7N0D - chains E and F of the 14 polymer chains in the assembly; structure by electron microscopy, 2.50 A resolution.

# Chain E
Name: Non-structural protein 10
Organism: Severe acute respiratory syndrome coronavirus 2
UniProtKB: P0DTD1 (R1AB_SARS2); residues 1-139 here correspond to UniProt positions 4254-4392 (UniProt number = residue number + 4253)
Amino-acid sequence (139 residues; row label = number of the first residue in the row):
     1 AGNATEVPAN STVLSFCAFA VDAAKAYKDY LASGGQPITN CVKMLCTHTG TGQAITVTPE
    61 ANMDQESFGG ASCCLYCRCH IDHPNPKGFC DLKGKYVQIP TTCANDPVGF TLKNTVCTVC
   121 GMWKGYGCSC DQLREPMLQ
Disordered / not traced: 132-139
UniProt features mapped onto this chain:
  - binding site (Zn(2+)): Cys-74, Cys-77, His-83, Cys-90, Cys-117, Cys-120, Cys-128, Cys-130
  - site: Gln-139 (Cleavage)
Ion coordination: Zn2+ site 1: Cys-74, Cys-77, His-83, Cys-90; Zn2+ site 2: Cys-117, Cys-120, Cys-128, Cys-130

# Chain F
Name: Proofreading exoribonuclease
Organism: Severe acute respiratory syndrome coronavirus 2
Notes: EC 3.1.13.-
UniProtKB: P0DTD1 (R1AB_SARS2); residues 1-527 here correspond to UniProt positions 5926-6452 (UniProt number = residue number + 5925)
Amino-acid sequence (527 residues; numbered 1 to 527; the number before each row is that of its first residue):
     1 AENVTGLFKD CSKVITGLHP TQAPTHLSVD TKFKTEGLCV DIPGIPKDMT YRRLISMMGF
    61 KMNYQVNGYP NMFITREEAI RHVRAWIGFD VEGCHATREA VGTNLPLQLG FSTGVNLVAV
   121 PTGYVDTPNN TDFSRVSAKP PPGDQFKHLI PLMYKGLPWN VVRIKIVQML SDTLKNLSDR
   181 VVFVLWAHGF ALTSMKYFVK IGPERTCCLC DRRATCFSTA SDTYACWHHS IGFDYVYNPF
   241 MIDVQQWGFT GNLQSNHDLY CQVHGNAHVA SCDAIMTRCL AVHECFVKRV DWTIEYPIIG
   301 DELKINAACR KVQHMVVKAA LLADKFPVLH DIGNPKAIKC VPQADVEWKF YDAQPCSDKA
   361 YKIEELFYSY ATHSDKFTDG VCLFWNCNVD RYPANSIVCR FDTRVLSNLN LPGCDGGSLY
   421 VNKHAFHTPA FDKSAFVNLK QLPFFYYSDS PCESHGKQVV SDIDYVPLKS ATCITRCNLG
   481 GAVCRHHANE YRLYLDAYNM MISAGFSLWV YKQFDTYNLW NTFTRLQ
Disordered / not traced: 1, 455-464, 524-527
Construct notes: engineered mutation Ala-191 (Glu6116 in P0DTD1)
UniProt features mapped onto this chain:
  - region: Cys-414 to Thr-428 (GpppA-binding)
  - active site: Asp-90, Glu-92, His-268, Asp-273
  - binding site (Mg(2+)): Asp-90, Glu-92, His-268, Asp-273
  - binding site (Zn(2+)): Cys-207, Cys-210, Cys-226, His-229, His-257, Cys-261, His-264, Cys-279, Cys-452, Cys-477, Cys-484, His-487
  - binding site (S-adenosyl-L-methionine): Asp-331 to Ala-337
  - site: Gln-527 (Cleavage)
Ion coordination: Mg2+ site 1: Asp-90, Glu-92, Asp-273 (shared with 1 residue of chain L); Mg2+ site 2: Asp-90 (shared with 1 residue of chain L); Zn2+ site 1: Cys-207, Cys-210, Cys-226, His-229; Zn2+ site 2: His-257, Cys-261, His-264, Cys-279; Zn2+ site 3: Cys-452, Cys-477, Cys-484, His-487
Ligand contacts: chapso (1N7): Ala-471, Asn-478, Leu-479, Tyr-517, Trp-520
Reported in the primary citation:
  - binding site for the 22-nt RNA strand: Glu-92, Gly-93, His-95, Phe-146, Trp-186, Gln-245
  - binding site for the 27-nt RNA strand: His-95, Asn-104
  - specificity-determining residues: His-95 (proposed by the authors, not directly observed)
  - specificity-determining residues: Pro-142
  - catalytic residues: His-268 (citing earlier work)
  - mutagenesis - E191A: abolished catalytic activity

# How chain E and chain F interact
Contacting residue pairs (105; chain E residue first):
  Ala-1(E) with Lys-9(F), hydrogen bond (backbone-side chain); Val-101(F); Gly-102(F)
  Gly-2(E) with Asp-10(F)
  Asn-3(E) with Lys-9(F); Asp-10(F), hydrogen bond (backbone-backbone)
  Ala-4(E) with Val-4(F), hydrophobic; Thr-5(F); Lys-9(F); Leu-27(F)
  Thr-5(E) with Phe-8(F), hydrogen bond (side chain-backbone); Asp-10(F); Thr-25(F), hydrogen bond (backbone-side chain); Leu-27(F); Ser-28(F), hydrogen bond
  Glu-6(E) with Val-4(F); Thr-5(F), hydrogen bond (backbone-backbone); Leu-7(F); Thr-25(F)
  Val-7(E) with Glu-2(F); Thr-5(F)
  Pro-8(E) with Asn-3(F); Val-4(F)
  Ser-11(E) with Thr-5(F), hydrogen bond; Lys-61(F)
  Thr-12(E) with Lys-61(F); Asn-63(F), hydrogen bond; Tyr-64(F)
  Leu-14(E) with Phe-8(F), hydrophobic
  Ser-15(E) with Leu-7(F); Phe-60(F); Lys-61(F), hydrogen bond (side chain-backbone); Met-62(F)
  Phe-16(E) with Tyr-64(F), hydrophobic; Val-66(F), hydrophobic; Tyr-69(F), hydrophobic; Ile-201(F), hydrophobic
  Ala-18(E) with Phe-60(F), hydrophobic; Lys-196(F)
  Phe-19(E) with Phe-60(F), hydrophobic; Met-62(F), hydrophobic; Leu-192(F); Met-195(F); Lys-196(F); Val-199(F); Lys-200(F); Ile-201(F), hydrogen bond (backbone-backbone)
  Ala-20(E) with Lys-200(F); Ile-201(F)
  Val-21(E) with Lys-200(F); Ile-201(F), hydrogen bond (backbone-backbone); Phe-217(F), hydrophobic; Tyr-224(F); Tyr-237(F), hydrophobic
  Lys-25(E) with Tyr-69(F)
  Ala-26(E) with Tyr-69(F)
  Asp-29(E) with Val-66(F); Tyr-69(F), hydrogen bond
  Ser-33(E) with Val-66(F); Asn-67(F)
  Asn-40(E) with Thr-25(F); His-26(F), hydrogen bond (backbone-backbone); Leu-27(F)
  Cys-41(E) with His-26(F)
  Val-42(E) with Pro-20(F); Thr-25(F); His-26(F); Val-29(F), hydrophobic
  Lys-43(E) with Leu-38(F); Cys-39(F), hydrogen bond (backbone-backbone)
  Met-44(E) with Pro-20(F), hydrophobic; Cys-39(F)
  Leu-45(E) with Leu-38(F), hydrophobic; Cys-39(F), hydrogen bond (backbone-backbone)
  Pro-59(E) with Asp-41(F)
  Gly-69(E) with Pro-20(F)
  Ala-71(E) with Gln-22(F)
  Ser-72(E) with Ala-23(F); Pro-24(F), hydrogen bond (side chain-backbone)
  Cys-77(E) with Pro-24(F)
  Arg-78(E) with Phe-8(F); Pro-24(F), hydrogen bond (side chain-backbone); Thr-25(F)
  Cys-79(E) with Phe-8(F)
  His-80(E) with Phe-8(F); Ile-55(F); Tyr-124(F); Asp-126(F), salt bridge; Thr-131(F)
  Gly-88(E) with Asn-130(F), hydrogen bond (backbone-side chain)
  Phe-89(E) with Asn-129(F); Asn-130(F)
  Cys-90(E) with Asn-129(F), hydrogen bond (backbone-backbone)
  Lys-93(E) with Gln-22(F); Tyr-51(F); Thr-127(F), hydrogen bond (side chain-backbone); Pro-128(F)
  Gly-94(E) with Thr-21(F); Gln-22(F); Lys-47(F), hydrogen bond (backbone-side chain)
  Lys-95(E) with Thr-21(F)
  Tyr-96(E) with His-19(F); Pro-20(F); Thr-21(F); Asp-41(F), hydrogen bond
Other interface residues (no listed pair), chain E (48 interface residues in all): Tyr-30, Thr-58, Gly-70, Ile-81, Asp-82, His-83
Other interface residues (no listed pair), chain F (55 interface residues in all): Cys-11, Val-40, Met-57, Gln-65

# In short
48 residues of chain E face 55 of chain F across their interface, with 22 hydrogen bonds and 1 salt bridge.
Among the polar pairs are His-80(E)/Asp-126(F), Ala-1(E)/Lys-9(F) and Thr-5(E)/Phe-8(F). Chain F binds chapso.
From the paper: the catalytic residue His-268(F); E191A of chain F abolishes catalytic activity.
Chain E is Non-structural protein 10 and chain F is Proofreading exoribonuclease, both from Severe acute
respiratory syndrome coronavirus 2; the structure, Cryo-EM structure of the tetrameric form of SARS-CoV-2
nsp10-nsp14 (E191A)-RNA complex, was determined by electron microscopy together with 7N0B and 7N0C from the
same study.
